PDB entry 6U0M | electron microscopy, 3.90 A resolution | chains 3 and F of the 13 polymer chains in the assembly

Chain 3:
Molecule: DNA replication licensing factor MCM3
From: Saccharomyces cerevisiae
Notes: EC 3.6.4.12
Reference sequence: P24279 (MCM3_YEAST); residue numbers follow UniProt; this construct covers 17-738
Amino-acid sequence (722 residues; numbered 17 to 738; the number before each row is that of its first residue):
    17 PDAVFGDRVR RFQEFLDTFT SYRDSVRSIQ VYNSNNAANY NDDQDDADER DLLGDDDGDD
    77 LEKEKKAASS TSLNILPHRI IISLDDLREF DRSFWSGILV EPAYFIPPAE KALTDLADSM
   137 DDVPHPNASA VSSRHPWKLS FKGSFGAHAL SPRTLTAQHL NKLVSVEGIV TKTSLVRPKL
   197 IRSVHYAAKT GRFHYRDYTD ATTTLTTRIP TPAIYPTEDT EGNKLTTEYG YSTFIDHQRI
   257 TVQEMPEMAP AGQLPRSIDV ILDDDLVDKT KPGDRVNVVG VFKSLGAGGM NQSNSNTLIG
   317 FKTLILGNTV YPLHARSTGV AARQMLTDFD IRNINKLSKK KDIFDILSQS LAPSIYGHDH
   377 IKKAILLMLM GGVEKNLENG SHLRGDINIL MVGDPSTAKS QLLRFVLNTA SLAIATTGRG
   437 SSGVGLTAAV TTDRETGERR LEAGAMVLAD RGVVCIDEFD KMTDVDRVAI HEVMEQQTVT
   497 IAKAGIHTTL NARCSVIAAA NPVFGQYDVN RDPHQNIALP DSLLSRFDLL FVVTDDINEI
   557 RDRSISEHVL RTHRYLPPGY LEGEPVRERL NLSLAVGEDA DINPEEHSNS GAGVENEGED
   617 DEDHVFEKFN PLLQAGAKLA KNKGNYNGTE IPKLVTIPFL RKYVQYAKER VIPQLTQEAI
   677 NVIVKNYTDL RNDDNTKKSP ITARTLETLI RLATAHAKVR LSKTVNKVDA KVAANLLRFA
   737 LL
Unresolved in the structure: 58-90, 142-150, 332-337, 571-650
Small-molecule neighbours: ATP (adenosine-5'-triphosphate): Ser370, Ile371, Tyr372, His374, Pro411, Ser412, Thr413, Ala414, Lys415, Ser416, Gln417, Asn517, Ile561
UniProt features mapped onto this chain:
  - motif: Ser541 to Asp544 (Arginine finger)
  - binding site (ATP): Gly409 to Ser416
  - mutagenesis: Lys415 (K415A: No effect on MCM2-7 complex helicase activity. Loss of MCM2-7 complex helicase activity; when associated with MCM5 A-422. Reduces MCM2-7 complex helicase activity ...)

Chain F:
Molecule: 23-nt DNA strand
Sequence (23 nucleotides; numbered 4 to 26; the number before each row is that of its first residue):
     4 GATCGATCGA TAAAGTTTTT TTT

How chain 3 and chain F interact:
Residue-residue contacts (5):
  Ser438(3) - DT21(F)  phosphate contact
  Ala444(3) - DT20(F)  phosphate contact
  Ala445(3) - DT20(F)  phosphate contact
  Arg455(3) - DT19(F)  salt bridge to the phosphate
  Lys499(3) - DT20(F)  salt bridge to the phosphate
Also at the interface, not in a pair above, chain 3 (6 interface residues in all): Asp449
Also at the interface, not in a pair above, chain F (4 interface residues in all): DA17

Summary:
6 residues of chain 3 and 4 residues of chain F are in contact, with 2 salt bridges. Polar pairs include
Arg455(3)-DT19(F) and Lys499(3)-DT20(F). Chain 3 binds ATP. Curated annotation (UniProt) lists 8 ATP-binding
residues and one mutagenesis site on chain 3.
Here chain 3 is DNA replication licensing factor MCM3 (Saccharomyces cerevisiae) and chain F is a 23-nt DNA
strand. Entry 6U0M (Structure of the S. cerevisiae replicative helicase CMG in complex with a forked DNA) was
determined by electron microscopy.
